PDB entry 3BRI | X-ray diffraction, 1.70 A resolution | chain A

# Chain A
Protein: Dynein light chain 1, cytoplasmic
From: Drosophila melanogaster
UniProt: Q24117 (DYL1_DROME); numbering as in UniProt (aligned over 1-89)
Sequence (89 residues; row label = number of the first residue in the row):
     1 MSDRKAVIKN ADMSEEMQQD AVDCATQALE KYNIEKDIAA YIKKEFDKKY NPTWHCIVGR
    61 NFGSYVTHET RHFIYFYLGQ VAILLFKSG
Not modelled in the structure: 1-2
Reported in the primary citation:
  - conformationally variable residues (loop rearrangement, order/disorder transition, side-chain flip): Ile57, Arg60, Asn61, Ser88 to Gly89
  - post-translational modification sites: Ser88 (citing earlier work)
  - binding site for sulfate ion: Arg60, Asn61
  - self-association interface (contacts with another copy of this molecule); pairs are residue here / residue on that copy: Ile57-Ile57

# In short
From the paper: a binding site for sulfate ion at Arg60 and Asn61; a modification site at Ser88.
Chain A is Dynein light chain 1, cytoplasmic (Drosophila melanogaster); the structure, Crystal Structure of
apo-LC8, was determined by X-ray diffraction, deposited together with 3E2B.
